PDB entry 2B2G | X-ray diffraction, 3.02 A resolution | chains A and C of the 5 polymer chains in the assembly

== Chain A (and C) ==
Protein: Coat protein
Source organism: Enterobacterio phage MS2
Notes: chain C of this document is another copy of the same molecule, construct and numbering; everything in this record applies to it too
UniProt: P03612 (COAT_BPMS2); residue numbers follow UniProt; this construct covers 1-129
Amino-acid sequence (129 residues; numbered 1 to 129; the number before each row is that of its first residue):
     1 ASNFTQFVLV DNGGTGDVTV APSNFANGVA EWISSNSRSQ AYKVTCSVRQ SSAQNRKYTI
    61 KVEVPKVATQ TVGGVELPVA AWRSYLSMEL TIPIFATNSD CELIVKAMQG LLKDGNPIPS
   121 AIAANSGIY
Sequence notes: engineered mutation Ser87 (Asn in P03612)
Reported in the primary citation:
  - mutagenesis - N87S: decreased binding to MS2 operator (citing earlier work)
  - specificity-determining residues: Glu89 (proposed by the authors, not directly observed)
  - mutagenesis - N87S, N87S/E89K: increased binding to Qbeta stem-loop (citing earlier work)

== Chain A / chain C interface ==
Residue-residue contacts (19):
  Ser2(A) - Ala1(C)  hydrogen bond (side chain-backbone)
  Phe4(A) - Ala1(C)  hydrogen bond (backbone-backbone)
  Thr5(A) - Ala1(C)
  Ala26(A) - Phe25(C)  hydrophobic
  Ala26(A) - Gly28(C)
  Asn27(A) - Asn27(C)
  Asn27(A) - Gly28(C)
  Ser35(A) - Asn98(C)
  Asn36(A) - Asn98(C)
  Ser37(A) - Ile94(C)
  Ser37(A) - Phe95(C)
  Ser37(A) - Ala96(C)
  Ser37(A) - Thr97(C)
  Arg38(A) - Arg56(C)
  Arg38(A) - Ile94(C)  hydrogen bond (backbone-backbone)
  Arg38(A) - Ala96(C)
  Ser39(A) - Ile94(C)  hydrogen bond (backbone-backbone)
  Ser39(A) - Phe95(C)
  Pro78(A) - Phe95(C)
Interface residues without a listed pair, chain A (14 interface residues in all): Pro22, Phe25, Leu77

== Overview ==
14 residues of chain A and 10 residues of chain C are in contact, with 4 hydrogen bonds. Polar contacts
include Ser2(A)-Ala1(C), Phe4(A)-Ala1(C) and Arg38(A)-Ile94(C). The paper reports that N87S and N87S/E89K of
chain A increase binding to Qbeta stem-loop; the specificity determinant Glu89(A).
Chain A and chain C are both Coat protein (Enterobacterio phage MS2); the structure, MS2 Wild-type RNA
stemloop complexed with an N87S mutant MS2 capsid, was determined by X-ray diffraction (same publication as
1ZSE, 2B2D, 2B2E, 2BNY, 2BQ5 and 2BS1).
